PDB entry 1EWV | X-ray diffraction, 4.00 A resolution | chains A and B

[Chain A (and B)]
Name: Metabotropic glutamate receptor subtype 1
Source organism: Rattus norvegicus
Notes: fragment: extracellular ligand binding region; chain B of this document is another copy of the same molecule, construct and numbering; everything in this record applies to it too
Reference sequence: P23385 (MGR1_RAT); residue numbers follow UniProt; this construct covers 33-522
Amino-acid sequence (490 residues; each row starts with the number of its first residue):
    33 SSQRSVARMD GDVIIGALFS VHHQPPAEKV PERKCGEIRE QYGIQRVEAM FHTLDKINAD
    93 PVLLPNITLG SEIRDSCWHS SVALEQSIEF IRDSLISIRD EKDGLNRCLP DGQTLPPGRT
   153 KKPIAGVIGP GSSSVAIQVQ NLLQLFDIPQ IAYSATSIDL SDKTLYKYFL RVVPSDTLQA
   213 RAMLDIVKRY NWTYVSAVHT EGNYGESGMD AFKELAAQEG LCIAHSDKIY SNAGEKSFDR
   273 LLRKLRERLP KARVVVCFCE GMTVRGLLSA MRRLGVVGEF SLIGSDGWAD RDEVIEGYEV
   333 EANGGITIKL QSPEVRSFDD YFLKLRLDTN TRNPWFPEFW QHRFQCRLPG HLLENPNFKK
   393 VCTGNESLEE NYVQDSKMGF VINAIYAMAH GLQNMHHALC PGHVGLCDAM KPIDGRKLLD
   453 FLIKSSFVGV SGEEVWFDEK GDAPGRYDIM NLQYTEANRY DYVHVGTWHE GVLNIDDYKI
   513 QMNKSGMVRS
Not modelled in the structure: 33-35, 125-153, 513-522
Disulfides: Cys-67/Cys-109, Cys-289/Cys-291, Cys-378/Cys-394, Cys-432/Cys-439
UniProt features mapped onto this chain:
  - binding site (L-glutamate): Tyr-74, Ser-165, Ser-186 to Thr-188, Tyr-236, Asp-318, Lys-409
  - glycosylation (N-linked (GlcNAc...) asparagine): Asn-98, Asn-223, Asn-397, Asn-515
  - mutagenesis: Cys-67 (C67S: Impairs protein folding and abolishes location at the cell surface), Cys-109 (C109S: Impairs protein folding and abolishes location at the cell surface), Cys-140 (C140S: Impairs homodimerization)

[Chain A / chain B interface]
Contacting residue pairs - 18 pairs, chain A then chain B:
  Arg-65(A) with Leu-177(B)
  Ser-113(A) with Asn-173(B); Gln-176(B)
  Leu-116(A) with Asn-173(B); Leu-174(B), hydrophobic; Leu-177(B), hydrophobic
  Ile-120(A) with Phe-178(B), hydrophobic
  Gln-170(A) with Gln-170(B); Asn-173(B), hydrogen bond
  Asn-173(A) with Leu-116(B); Gln-170(B), hydrogen bond
  Gln-176(A) with Arg-65(B); Ser-113(B), hydrogen bond
  Leu-177(A) with Arg-65(B); Leu-116(B); Glu-117(B)
  Thr-196(A) with Ala-59(B); Pro-63(B)
Interface residues without a listed pair, chain A (18 interface residues in all): Val-62, Pro-63, His-111, Glu-117, Arg-124, Leu-174, Phe-178, Leu-197, Lys-199
Interface residues without a listed pair, chain B (18 interface residues in all): Val-62, His-111, Ile-120, Thr-196, Leu-197, Lys-199

[Overview]
Chain A and chain B each contribute 18 residues to their interface, with 3 hydrogen bonds. Among the polar
pairs are Gln-170(A)/Asn-173(B) and Gln-176(A)/Ser-113(B). Curated annotation (UniProt) lists 8
L-glutamate-binding residues and 3 mutagenesis sites on chain A.
Chain A and chain B are both Metabotropic glutamate receptor subtype 1 (Rattus norvegicus); the structure,
Crystal structure of metabotropic glutamate receptor subtype 1 ligand free form II, was determined by X-ray
diffraction (same publication as 1EWK and 1EWT).
